PDB entry 5XLX | X-ray diffraction, 1.97 A resolution | chains B and D of the 4 polymer chains in the assembly

Chain B (and D):
Name: Chemotaxis protein methyltransferase 1
Source organism: Pseudomonas aeruginosa (strain ATCC 15692 / DSM 22644 / CIP 104116 / JCM 14847 / LMG 12228 / 1C / PRS 101 / PAO1)
Notes: EC 2.1.1.80; chain D of this document is another copy of the same molecule, construct and numbering; everything in this record applies to it too
Reference sequence: O87131 (CHER1_PSEAE); numbering as in UniProt (aligned over 1-274)
Amino-acid sequence (282 residues; each row starts with the number of its first residue):
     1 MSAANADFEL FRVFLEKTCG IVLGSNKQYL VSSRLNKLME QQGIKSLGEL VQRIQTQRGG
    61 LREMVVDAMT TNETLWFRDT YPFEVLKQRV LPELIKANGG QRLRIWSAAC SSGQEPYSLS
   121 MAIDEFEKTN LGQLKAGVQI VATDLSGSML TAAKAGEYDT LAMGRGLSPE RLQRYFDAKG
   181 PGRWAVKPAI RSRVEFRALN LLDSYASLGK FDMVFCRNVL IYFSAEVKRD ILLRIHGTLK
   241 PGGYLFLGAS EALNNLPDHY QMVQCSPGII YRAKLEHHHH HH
Unresolved in the structure: 1-73, 275-282
Sequence notes: expression tag (275-282)
Swiss-Prot annotation at these positions:
  - binding site (S-adenosyl-L-methionine): Asn72, Thr74, Arg78, Glu115, Asp144, Asn200, Leu201, Arg217, Asn218
Small-molecule neighbours: S-adenosylhomocysteine (SAH): Thr74, Leu75, Arg78, Ala108, Ala109, Ser111, Glu115, Asp144, Leu145, Leu199, Asn200, Leu201, Arg217, Asn218, Val219, Tyr222, Phe223

Interface between chain B and chain D:
Contacting residue pairs (5; chain B residue first):
  Ser148(B) - Thr160(D)  hydrogen bond
  Ser148(B) - Gly182(D)
  Met149(B) - Leu161(D)  hydrophobic
  Thr160(B) - Ser148(D)
  Leu161(B) - Ser148(D)
Interface residues without a listed pair, chain D (6 interface residues in all): Met149, Pro181

Summary:
4 residues of chain B face 6 of chain D across their interface; the contacts include 1 hydrogen bond. Its one
hydrogen-bonded contact is Ser148(B)-Thr160(D). Bound to chain B: S-adenosylhomocysteine. From UniProt: 9
S-adenosyl-L-methionine-binding residues on chain B.
Chain B and chain D are both Chemotaxis protein methyltransferase 1 (Pseudomonas aeruginosa (strain ATCC 15692
/ DSM 22644 / CIP 104116 / JCM 14847 / LMG 12228 / 1C / PRS 101 / PAO1)); the structure, Crystal structure of
the C-terminal domain of CheR1 containing SAH, was determined by X-ray diffraction together with 5XLY from the
same study.
